PDB entry 3SDD | X-ray diffraction, 3.00 A resolution | chains A and B of the 4 polymer chains in the assembly

[Chain A]
Molecule: Antigen-presenting glycoprotein CD1d1
Organism: Mus musculus
Notes: fragment: extracellular domain
Reference sequence: P11609 (CD1D1_MOUSE); residues 1-279 here correspond to UniProt positions 19-297 (UniProt number = residue number + 18)
Amino-acid sequence (302 residues; row label = number of the first residue in the row):
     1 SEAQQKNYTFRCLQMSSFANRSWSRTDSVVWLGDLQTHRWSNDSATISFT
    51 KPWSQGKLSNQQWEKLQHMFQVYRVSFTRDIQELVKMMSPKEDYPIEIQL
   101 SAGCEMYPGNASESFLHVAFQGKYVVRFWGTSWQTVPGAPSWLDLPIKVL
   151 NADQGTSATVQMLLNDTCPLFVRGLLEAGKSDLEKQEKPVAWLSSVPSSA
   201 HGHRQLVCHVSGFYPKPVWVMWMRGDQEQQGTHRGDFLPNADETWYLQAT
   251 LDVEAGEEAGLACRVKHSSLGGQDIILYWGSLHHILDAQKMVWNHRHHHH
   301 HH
Not modelled in the structure: 1-5, 296-302
Sequence notes: expression tag (280-302)
Disulfides: Cys104-Cys168, Cys208-Cys263
Covalently attached groups: N-acetylglucosamine (NAG) linked to Asn20, Asn42, Asn165
Ligand contacts: 3GD (N-[(2S,3R,4E)-1-{[4-O-(beta-D-galactopyranosyl)-beta-D-glucopyranosyl]oxy}-3-hydroxyoctadec-4-en-2-yl]docosanamide): Phe10, Cys12, Gln14, Ser28, Val30, His38, Trp40, Ile47, Trp63, Leu66, Met69, Phe70, Tyr73, Ser76, Phe77, Asp80, Ile81, Leu84, Val85, Ile98, Leu100, Ala102, Leu116, Val118, Phe120, Trp133, Trp142, Leu143, Ile147, Leu150, Asp153, Gly155, Thr156, Ala158, Thr159, Val160, Leu163, Phe171
UniProt features mapped onto this chain:
  - binding site (a D-galactosylceramide): Asp80, Asp153 to Thr156
  - glycosylation (N-linked (GlcNAc...) asparagine): Asn7, Asn20, Asn42, Asn110, Asn165

[Chain B]
Molecule: Beta-2-microglobulin
Organism: Mus musculus
Notes: fragment: extracellular domain
Reference sequence: P01887 (B2MG_MOUSE); residues 1-99 here correspond to UniProt positions 21-119 (UniProt number = residue number + 20)
Amino-acid sequence (99 residues; row label = number of the first residue in the row):
     1 IQKTPQIQVYSRHPPENGKPNILNCYVTQFHPPHIEIQMLKNGKKIPKVE
    51 MSDMSFSKDWSFYILAHTEFTPTETDTYACRVKHASMAEPKTVYWDRDM
Disulfides: Cys25-Cys80

[Chain A / chain B interface]
Contacting residue pairs (73; chain A residue first):
  Leu13(A) with Ser55(B); Phe56(B)
  Gln14(A) with Phe56(B)
  Met15(A) with Met54(B); Ser55(B); Phe56(B), hydrophobic; Phe62(B), hydrophobic
  Ser17(A) with Pro33(B)
  Val29(A) with Asp53(B); Met54(B); Ser55(B)
  Trp31(A) with Ser55(B), hydrogen bond; Tyr63(B)
  Gln36(A) with Asp53(B), hydrogen bond
  Arg39(A) with Asp53(B), salt bridge
  Glu97(A) with Pro33(B)
  Gln99(A) with Phe56(B); Trp60(B), hydrogen bond (side chain-backbone); Phe62(B)
  Leu100(A) with Phe56(B)
  Ser101(A) with Trp60(B)
  His117(A) with Trp60(B)
  Ala119(A) with Trp60(B), hydrophobic
  Gln121(A) with Gln2(B); His31(B)
  Gly122(A) with His31(B); Trp60(B)
  Tyr124(A) with Trp60(B)
  Val190(A) with Pro14(B), hydrophobic
  Trp192(A) with Pro14(B), hydrophobic; Pro15(B)
  Ser194(A) with Arg97(B); Asp98(B), hydrogen bond (side chain-backbone)
  Ser195(A) with Asp98(B)
  Val196(A) with Asp98(B); Met99(B), hydrophobic
  Val207(A) with Asp98(B); Met99(B)
  His209(A) with Arg97(B); Met99(B), hydrogen bond (side chain-backbone)
  Ser211(A) with Arg12(B), hydrogen bond (side chain-backbone)
  Gly212(A) with Arg12(B)
  Leu238(A) with Gln8(B); Tyr10(B); Tyr26(B), hydrophobic
  Pro239(A) with Tyr10(B), hydrogen bond (backbone-side chain); Tyr26(B), hydrophobic; Leu65(B)
  Asn240(A) with Tyr10(B); Arg12(B); Asn24(B), hydrogen bond; Leu65(B)
  Ala241(A) with Leu65(B); His67(B)
  Asp242(A) with Arg12(B), salt bridge
  Thr244(A) with Arg12(B)
  Tyr246(A) with Tyr10(B), hydrophobic
  Gln248(A) with Met99(B)
  Lys290(A) with Pro15(B); Glu16(B), salt bridge; Asn17(B), hydrogen bond (backbone-backbone)
  Met291(A) with Pro15(B); Asn17(B); Arg97(B), hydrogen bond (backbone-side chain)
  Val292(A) with Asn17(B), hydrogen bond (backbone-side chain); Glu74(B)
  Trp293(A) with Glu74(B); Asp96(B); Arg97(B); Asp98(B), hydrogen bond
  Asn294(A) with Glu74(B), hydrogen bond (backbone-backbone); Thr75(B)
  His295(A) with Asp98(B), salt bridge
Also at the interface, not in a pair above, chain A (42 interface residues in all): Arg11, Val118
Also at the interface, not in a pair above, chain B (33 interface residues in all): Ser11, His13, Pro32, Lys58, Thr73, Trp95

[Summary]
42 residues of chain A and 33 residues of chain B are in contact; the contacts include 13 hydrogen bonds and 4
salt bridges. Polar pairs include Arg39(A)-Asp53(B), Asp242(A)-Arg12(B) and Lys290(A)-Glu16(B). Chain A binds
compound 3GD. Covalently linked N-acetylglucosamine: at Asn20(A), Asn42(A) and Asn165(A).
Chain A is Antigen-presenting glycoprotein CD1d1 and chain B is Beta-2-microglobulin, both from Mus musculus;
the structure, Crystal structure of autoreactive-Valpha14-Vbeta6 NKT TCR in complex with
CD1d-beta-lactosylceramide, was determined by X-ray diffraction, deposited together with 3SCM, 3SDA, 3SDC and
3SDX.
